PDB entry 2V66 | X-ray diffraction, 2.10 A resolution | chains C and D of the 4 polymer chains in the assembly

== Chain C (and D) ==
Molecule: Nuclear distribution protein nude-like 1
Organism: Homo sapiens
Notes: fragment: coiled coil, lis1 binding, residues 58-168; chain D of this document is another copy of the same molecule, construct and numbering; everything in this record applies to it too
Reference sequence: Q9GZM8 (NDEL1_HUMAN); residues 58-168 here = UniProt positions 58-168
Chain sequence (111 residues; row label = number of the first residue in the row):
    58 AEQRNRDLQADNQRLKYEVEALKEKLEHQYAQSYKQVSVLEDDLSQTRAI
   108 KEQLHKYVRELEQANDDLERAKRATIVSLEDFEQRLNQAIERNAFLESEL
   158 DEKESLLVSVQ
Swiss-Prot annotation at these positions:
  - region: Tyr114 to Ile133 (Required for interaction with PAFAH1B1)
What the authors report for this chain:
  - mutagenesis - E119A, R130A: abolished binding to Lis1
  - mutagenesis - D123A: decreased binding to Lis1
  - self-association interface (contacts with another copy of this molecule); pairs are residue here / residue on that copy: Asp100-Asp100, Arg105-Glu161, Gln110-Arg149, Glu117-Arg142 (salt bridge), Asp124-Arg142, Lys129-Glu140, Arg149-Glu117 (salt bridge), Asp158-Lys108

== How chain C and chain D interact ==
Contacting residue pairs (54; chain C residue first):
  Glu59(C) with Ala58(D)
  Arg61(C) with Asn62(D)
  Asn62(C) with Ala58(D); Arg61(D), hydrogen bond; Leu65(D)
  Leu65(C) with Asn62(D); Leu65(D); Asn69(D)
  Gln66(C) with Arg61(D); Leu65(D)
  Asp68(C) with Asn69(D)
  Asn69(C) with Leu65(D); Asp68(D), hydrogen bond; Asn69(D); Leu72(D)
  Leu72(C) with Asn69(D); Leu72(D), hydrophobic; Lys73(D); Val76(D), hydrophobic
  Glu75(C) with Val76(D); Lys80(D), salt bridge
  Val76(C) with Glu75(D); Val76(D), hydrophobic; Leu79(D)
  Leu79(C) with Leu79(D); Lys80(D); Leu83(D), hydrophobic
  Lys80(C) with Leu79(D)
  Lys82(C) with Leu83(D); Tyr87(D)
  Leu83(C) with Leu79(D), hydrophobic; Lys82(D); Leu83(D), hydrophobic
  Gln86(C) with Leu83(D); Gln86(D); Tyr87(D); Ser90(D)
  Ser90(C) with Gln86(D), hydrogen bond; Ser90(D); Gln93(D)
  Gln93(C) with Ser90(D); Gln93(D); Val94(D)
  Val94(C) with Gln93(D)
  Leu97(C) with Val96(D), hydrophobic; Leu97(D), hydrophobic
  Asp100(C) with Asp100(D)
  Val115(C) with Tyr114(D)
  Leu118(C) with Tyr114(D); Leu118(D), hydrophobic
  Leu125(C) with Leu125(D), hydrophobic
  Leu136(C) with Leu136(D), hydrophobic
  Phe139(C) with Phe139(D), hydrophobic; Leu143(D), hydrophobic
Also at the interface, not in a pair above, chain C (32 interface residues in all): Ala58, Lys73, Tyr87, Gln89, Val96, Leu111, Leu143
Also at the interface, not in a pair above, chain D (31 interface residues in all): Gln89, Thr104, Leu111

== Summary ==
The interface between chain C and chain D involves 32 residues on one side and 31 on the other; the contacts
include 3 hydrogen bonds and 1 salt bridge. Polar contacts include Glu75(C)-Lys80(D), Asn62(C)-Arg61(D) and
Asn69(C)-Asp68(D). The paper reports that E119A and R130A of chain C abolish binding to Lis1; a
self-association interface involving Asp100(C), Arg105(C) and Gln110(C) among others.
Chain C and chain D are both Nuclear distribution protein nude-like 1 (Homo sapiens); the structure, Crystal
Structure of the coiled-coil domain of Ndel1 (a.a. 58 to 169) C, was determined by X-ray diffraction (same
publication as 2V71).
